7N10 - chains A and B of the 3 polymer chains in the assembly; structure by X-ray diffraction, 1.65 A resolution.

Chain A:
Molecule: Prx
Organism: Streptococcus pyogenes serotype M3 (strain ATCC BAA-595 / MGAS315)
Reference sequence: A0A0H2UWN8 (A0A0H2UWN8_STRP3); numbering as in UniProt (aligned over 1-60)
Sequence (68 residues; each row starts with the number of its first residue):
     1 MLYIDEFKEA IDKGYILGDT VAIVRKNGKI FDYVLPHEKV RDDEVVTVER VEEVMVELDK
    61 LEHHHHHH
Unresolved in the structure: 61-68
Differences from the reference sequence: expression tag (61-68)
What the authors report for this chain:
  - mutagenesis - D12A, F31A: unchanged binding to ComR (chain B)

Chain B:
Molecule: ComR
Organism: Streptococcus mutans serotype c (strain ATCC 700610 / UA159)
Notes: fragment: DNA binding domain
Reference sequence: Q8DWI6 (Q8DWI6_STRMU); numbering as in UniProt (aligned over 1-66)
Sequence (69 residues; numbered -2 to 66; the number before each row is that of its first residue; numbers below 1 keep their minus sign (Gly-2 is residue -2)):
    -2 GSHMLKDFGK KIKSLRLEKG LTKEAVCLDE SQLSTRQLTR IESGQSTPTL NKAVYIAGRL
    58 GVTLGYLTD
Unresolved in the structure: -2 to 0
Differences from the reference sequence: expression tag (-2 to 0)

Interface between chain A and chain B:
Residue-residue contacts - 30 pairs, chain A then chain B:
  Met1(A) with Gln34(B), hydrogen bond (backbone-side chain); Asn48(B); Lys49(B), hydrogen bond (backbone-side chain)
  Tyr3(A) with Thr46(B); Asn48(B), hydrogen bond
  Glu6(A) with Thr46(B), hydrogen bond; Lys49(B), salt bridge
  Glu9(A) with Ser43(B); Thr44(B), hydrogen bond
  Lys13(A) with Gly41(B), hydrogen bond (side chain-backbone); Gln42(B), hydrogen bond (side chain-backbone)
  Tyr15(A) with Gln42(B)
  Lys26(A) with Glu27(B), hydrogen bond (side chain-backbone)
  Phe31(A) with Glu27(B); Ser28(B); Ser31(B); Gln34(B), hydrogen bond (backbone-side chain)
  Asp32(A) with Ser31(B), hydrogen bond; Arg33(B), salt bridge; Gln34(B), hydrogen bond; Arg37(B), salt bridge
  Tyr33(A) with Arg33(B); Arg37(B), hydrogen bond (backbone-side chain); Ser43(B)
  Leu35(A) with Gln42(B)
  Glu38(A) with Arg33(B); Arg37(B), salt bridge
  Lys39(A) with Arg33(B), hydrogen bond (backbone-side chain)
  Val40(A) with Arg33(B)
  Glu44(A) with Arg33(B), salt bridge
Interface residues without a listed pair, chain A (19 interface residues in all): Val24, Val34, His37, Arg41
Interface residues without a listed pair, chain B (16 interface residues in all): Glu21, Leu30, Leu47
Interface features reported in the paper:
  - pairs named by the authors: Glu6(A)-Lys49(B) (hydrogen bond), Glu9(A)-Thr44(B), Asp32(A)-Arg33(B) (hydrogen bond), Asp32(A)-Arg37(B) (hydrogen bond), Asp32(A)-Gln34(B) (hydrogen bond), Glu44(A)-Arg33(B) (salt bridge)
  - interface residues, chain A: Phe31(A)
  - hot spots on chain A (mutagenesis) - D32A: abolished binding to ComR (chain B)

Summary:
The interface between chain A and chain B involves 19 residues on one side and 16 on the other; the contacts
include 13 hydrogen bonds and 5 salt bridges. Among the polar pairs are Glu6(A)-Lys49(B), Asp32(A)-Arg33(B)
and Asp32(A)-Arg37(B). The authors report hydrogen bonds between Glu6(A) and Lys49(B), Asp32(A) and Arg33(B)
and Asp32(A) and Arg37(B) among others; a contact between Glu9(A) and Thr44(B); a salt bridge between Glu44(A)
and Arg33(B). From the paper: D32A of chain A abolishes binding to ComR (chain B); the interface residue
Phe31(A); 3 substitutions were tested in all.
Here chain A is Prx (Streptococcus pyogenes serotype M3 (strain ATCC BAA-595 / MGAS315)) and chain B is ComR
(Streptococcus mutans serotype c (strain ATCC 700610 / UA159)). Entry 7N10 (Co-crystal structure of Prx with
ComR DNA binding domain) was determined by X-ray diffraction together with 7N1N from the same study.
